Entry 8FN6 (electron microscopy, 3.70 A resolution); this record covers chains g and 5 of the 7 polymer chains in the assembly.

# Chain g
Molecule: gRNA
Source organism: Trypanosoma brucei
Sequence (46 nucleotides; each row starts with the number of its first residue; note: 102 numbers in that range are skipped by the numbering (no residue carries them; nothing is unmodelled there)):
     2 UAUAUUUUUUUUUUUUUUUUUUU
   127 AAAAAAAAAAAAAAAAAAUUUUU
Covalent attachments: adenosine-5'-triphosphate (ATP) linked to U2

# Chain 5
Name: RNA-editing substrate-binding complex protein 5 (RESC5)
Source organism: Trypanosoma brucei
Notes: fragment: RESC5 is tagged in situ in Trypanosoma brucei (5691), which shared the same native environment as other RESC proteins.
UniProt: Q389F5 (Q389F5_TRYB2); numbering as in UniProt (aligned over 1-310)
Chain sequence (402 residues; each row starts with the number of its first residue):
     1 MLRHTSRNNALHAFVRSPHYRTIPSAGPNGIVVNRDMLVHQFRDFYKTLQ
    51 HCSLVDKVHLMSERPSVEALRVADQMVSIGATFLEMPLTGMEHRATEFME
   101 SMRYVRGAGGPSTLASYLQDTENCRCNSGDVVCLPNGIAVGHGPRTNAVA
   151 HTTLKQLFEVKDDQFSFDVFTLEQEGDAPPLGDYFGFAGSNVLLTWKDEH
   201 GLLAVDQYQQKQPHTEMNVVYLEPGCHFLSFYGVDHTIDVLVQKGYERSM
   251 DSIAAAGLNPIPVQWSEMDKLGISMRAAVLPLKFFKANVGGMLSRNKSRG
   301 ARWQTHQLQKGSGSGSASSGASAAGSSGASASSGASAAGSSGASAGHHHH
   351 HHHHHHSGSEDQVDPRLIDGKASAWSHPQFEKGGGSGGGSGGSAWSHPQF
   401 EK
Not modelled in the structure: 1-10, 287-402
Construct notes: expression tag (311-402)

# How chain g and chain 5 interact
Pairs across the interface (4; chain g residue first):
  A144(g) / Arg-43(5)  salt bridge to the phosphate
  U145(g) / Arg-21(5)  salt bridge to the phosphate
  U146(g) / Arg-21(5)  salt bridge to the phosphate
  U149(g) / Arg-103(5)  salt bridge to the phosphate
Other interface residues (no listed pair), chain g (5 interface residues in all): A143
Other interface residues (no listed pair), chain 5 (4 interface residues in all): Glu-63

# Summary
The interface between chain g and chain 5 involves 5 residues on one side and 4 on the other; the contacts
include 4 salt bridges. Among the polar pairs are A144(g)/Arg-43(5), U145(g)/Arg-21(5) and U146(g)/Arg-21(5).
ATP is covalently linked to U2(g).
Chain g is gRNA and chain 5 is RNA-editing substrate-binding complex protein 5 (RESC5), both from Trypanosoma
brucei; the structure, Cryo-EM structure of RNase-untreated RESC-A in trypanosomal RNA editing, was determined
by electron microscopy, deposited together with 8FN4, 8FNC, 8FNF, 8FNI and 8FNK.
